Entry 4M8B (X-ray diffraction, 2.61 A resolution); this record covers chains B and R of the 3 polymer chains in the assembly.

# Chain B
Molecule: Chain B of dsDNA containing the cis-regulatory element
Sequence (20 nucleotides; numbered 2 to 21; the number before each row is that of its first residue):
     2 CGCGTAAACA CTAACGCGCC

# Chain R
Molecule: YHR177W
From: Saccharomyces cerevisiae
Reference sequence: P38867 (YHX7_YEAST); residues 5-200 here correspond to UniProt positions 6-201 (UniProt number = residue number + 1)
Chain sequence (202 residues; each row starts with the number of its first residue; numbers below 1 keep their minus sign (Gly-1 is residue -1)):
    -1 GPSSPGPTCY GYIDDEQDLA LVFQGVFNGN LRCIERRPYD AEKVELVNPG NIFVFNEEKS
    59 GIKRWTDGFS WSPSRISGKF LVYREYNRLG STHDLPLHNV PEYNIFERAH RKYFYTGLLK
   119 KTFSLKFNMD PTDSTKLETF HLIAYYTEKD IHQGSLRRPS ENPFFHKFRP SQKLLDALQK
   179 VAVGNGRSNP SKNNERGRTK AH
Disordered / not traced: -1 to 0, 90-95, 128-129, 190-200
Differences from the reference sequence: expression tag (-1 to 4)
What the authors report for this chain:
  - binding site for Chain B of dsDNA containing the cis-regulatory element (chain B): Arg35, Asp38, Lys41, Arg62, Asn183, Arg185, Ser186, Asn187, Pro188
  - binding site for Chain A of dsDNA containing the cis-regulatory element: Ser72, Leu79, Tyr81

# Chain B / chain R interface
Contacting residue pairs - 23 pairs, chain B then chain R:
  DC4(B) with Arg185(R), base contact
  DG5(B) with Arg185(R), hydrogen bond to the base; Asn187(R), phosphate contact
  DT6(B) with Asn183(R), hydrogen bond to the base; Arg185(R), base contact; Ser186(R), phosphate contact; Asn187(R), hydrogen bond to the phosphate; Pro188(R), phosphate contact
  DA7(B) with Arg73(R), sugar contact; Asn183(R), base contact
  DA8(B) with Arg73(R), salt bridge to the phosphate
  DT13(B) with Arg62(R), hydrogen bond to the base
  DA14(B) with Lys61(R), phosphate contact; Arg62(R), hydrogen bond to the sugar
  DA15(B) with Arg35(R), salt bridge to the phosphate; Gly59(R), phosphate contact; Ile60(R), phosphate contact; Lys61(R), hydrogen bond to the phosphate; Arg62(R), hydrogen bond to the phosphate; Thr64(R), phosphate contact
  DC16(B) with Arg35(R), salt bridge to the phosphate; Lys41(R), salt bridge to the phosphate; Thr64(R), hydrogen bond to the phosphate
Interface residues without a listed pair, chain B (11 interface residues in all): DC12, DG17
Interface residues without a listed pair, chain R (15 interface residues in all): Asp38, Ser189

# Overview
The interface between chain B and chain R involves 11 residues on one side and 15 on the other, with 8
hydrogen bonds and 4 salt bridges. Among the polar pairs are DG5(B)-Arg185(R), DT6(B)-Asn183(R) and
DT13(B)-Arg62(R). From the paper: a binding site for Chain B of dsDNA containing the cis-regulatory element
(chain B) at Arg35(R), Asp38(R) and Lys41(R) among others; a binding site for Chain A of dsDNA containing the
cis-regulatory element at Ser72(R), Leu79(R) and Tyr81(R).
Chain B is Chain B of dsDNA containing the cis-regulatory element and chain R is YHR177W (Saccharomyces
cerevisiae); the structure, Fungal Protein, was determined by X-ray diffraction.
